Entry 5F5O (X-ray diffraction, 2.20 A resolution); this record covers chains A and B.

Chain A:
Molecule: Nucleoprotein
Source organism: Lake Victoria marburgvirus (strain Ozolin-75)
UniProt: Q6UY69 (NCAP_MABVO); residues 19-370 here = UniProt positions 19-370
Sequence (373 residues; row label = number of the first residue in the row; numbers below 1 keep their minus sign (Met-2 is residue -2)):
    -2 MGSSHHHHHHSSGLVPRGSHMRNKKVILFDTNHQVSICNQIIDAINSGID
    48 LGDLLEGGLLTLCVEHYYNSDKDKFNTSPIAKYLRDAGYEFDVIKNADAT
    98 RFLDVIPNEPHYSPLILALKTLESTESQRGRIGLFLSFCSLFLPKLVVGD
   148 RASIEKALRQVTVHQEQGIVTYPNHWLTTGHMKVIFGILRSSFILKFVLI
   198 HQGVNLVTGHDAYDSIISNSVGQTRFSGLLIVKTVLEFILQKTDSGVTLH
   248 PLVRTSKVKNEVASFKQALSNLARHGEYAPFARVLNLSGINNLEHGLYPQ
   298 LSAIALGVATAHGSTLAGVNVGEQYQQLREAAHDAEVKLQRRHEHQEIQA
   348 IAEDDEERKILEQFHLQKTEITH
Not modelled in the structure: -2 to 20, 336-370
Construct notes: expression tag (-2 to 18)
From the paper describing this entry:
  - conformationally variable residues (order/disorder transition): Gly310 to Gly319
  - mutagenesis - K142A, K153A, R156A: abolished binding to ssRNA
  - mutagenesis - K230A: decreased binding to ssRNA
  - mutagenesis - I345D, I348D, I357D, F361D: abolished binding to Nucleoprotein (chain A)
  - mutagenesis - E350A: decreased binding to Nucleoprotein (chain A)

Chain B:
Molecule: Peptide from Polymerase cofactor VP35
UniProt: Q6UY68 (VP35_MABVO); residue numbers follow UniProt; this construct covers 1-29
Sequence (29 residues; numbered 1 to 29; the number before each row is that of its first residue):
     1 MWDSSYMQQVSEGLMTGKVPIDQVFGANP
Not modelled in the structure: 1, 28-29
From the paper describing this entry:
  - mutagenesis - M7P, Q9A, E12A, V19D: unchanged binding to Nucleoprotein (chain A)

Chain A / chain B interface:
Pairs across the interface (37):
  Arg222(A) with Glu12(B), salt bridge
  Phe223(A) with Glu12(B); Met15(B), hydrophobic
  Lys230(A) with Gln8(B); Met15(B)
  Leu233(A) with Ser11(B)
  Glu234(A) with Trp2(B), hydrogen bond (backbone-side chain); Gln8(B); Ser11(B), hydrogen bond
  Phe235(A) with Trp2(B)
  Leu237(A) with Trp2(B); Met7(B), hydrophobic; Val10(B), hydrophobic; Leu14(B), hydrophobic; Val24(B), hydrophobic
  Gln238(A) with Trp2(B)
  Val244(A) with Tyr6(B)
  Leu246(A) with Val24(B), hydrophobic; Phe25(B), hydrophobic
  Lys263(A) with Ile21(B); Asp22(B); Phe25(B); Gly26(B), hydrogen bond (side chain-backbone)
  Leu266(A) with Met15(B), hydrophobic; Ile21(B), hydrophobic; Phe25(B), hydrophobic
  Ser267(A) with Ile21(B)
  Leu269(A) with Met15(B), hydrophobic
  Ala270(A) with Leu14(B); Met15(B); Gly17(B)
  Gly273(A) with Thr16(B)
  Ala276(A) with Met15(B)
  Pro277(A) with Thr16(B)
  Val305(A) with Trp2(B), hydrophobic
  His309(A) with Trp2(B), hydrogen bond (side chain-backbone)
  Glu333(A) with Trp2(B), hydrogen bond (side chain-backbone)
Interface residues without a listed pair, chain A (26 interface residues in all): Leu226, Lys239, Val259, Phe262, Glu274
Interface residues without a listed pair, chain B (17 interface residues in all): Ala27
From the paper, about this interface:
  - interface residues, chain B: Val10(B), Ser11(B), Leu14(B), Met15(B)
  - hot spots on chain B (mutagenesis) - V10D (1 order of magnitude), S11P (1 order of magnitude), I21D (1 order of magnitude), V24D (1 order of magnitude), F25A (1 order of magnitude): decreased binding to Nucleoprotein (chain A)
  - hot spots on chain B (mutagenesis) - L14D, M15P: abolished binding to Nucleoprotein (chain A)

Overview:
Chain A and chain B form an interface of 26 and 17 residues respectively; the contacts include 5 hydrogen
bonds and 1 salt bridge. Polar contacts include Arg222(A)-Glu12(B), Glu234(A)-Trp2(B) and Glu234(A)-Ser11(B).
The paper reports that V10D, S11P and I21D of chain B, among others, reduce binding to Nucleoprotein (chain
A); interface residues Val10(B), Ser11(B) and Leu14(B) among others; 20 substitutions were tested in all.
Chain A is Nucleoprotein (Lake Victoria marburgvirus (strain Ozolin-75)) and chain B is Peptide from
Polymerase cofactor VP35; the structure, Crystal structure of Marburg virus nucleoprotein core domain bound to
VP35 regulation peptide, was determined by X-ray diffraction, deposited together with 5F5M.
